PDB entry 1AJK | X-ray diffraction, 1.80 A resolution | chain A

[Chain A]
Name: Circularly permuted (1-3,1-4)-beta-D-glucan 4-glucanohydrolase
Source organism: Paenibacillus macerans
Notes: EC 3.2.1.73
UniProtKB: P23904 (GUB_PAEMA); residues 1-131 here correspond to UniProt positions 107-237 (UniProt number = residue number + 106)
Amino-acid sequence (214 residues; each row starts with the number of its first residue):
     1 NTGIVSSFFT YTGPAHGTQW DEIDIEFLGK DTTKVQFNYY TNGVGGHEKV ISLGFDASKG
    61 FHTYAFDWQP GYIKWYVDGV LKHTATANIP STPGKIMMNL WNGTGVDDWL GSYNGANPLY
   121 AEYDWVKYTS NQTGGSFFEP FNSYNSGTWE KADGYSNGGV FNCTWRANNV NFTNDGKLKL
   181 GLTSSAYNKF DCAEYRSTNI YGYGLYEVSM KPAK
Not modelled in the structure: 105-106
Cystine bridges: C163-C192
Ion coordination: Ca2+: D124, P140, G176

[Summary]
D124, P140 and G176 coordinate Ca2+.
Chain A is Circularly permuted (1-3,1-4)-beta-D-glucan 4-glucanohydrolase (Paenibacillus macerans); the
structure, Circularly permuted (1-3,1-4)-beta-D-glucan 4-glucanohydrolase CPA16M-84, was determined by X-ray
diffraction, deposited together with 1AJO.
